Entry 7RHS (electron microscopy, 2.93 A resolution); this record covers chains C and D of the 4 polymer chains in the assembly.

# Chain C
Molecule: Cyclic nucleotide-gated cation channel alpha-3
Organism: Homo sapiens
UniProt: Q16281 (CNGA3_HUMAN); residue numbers follow UniProt; this construct covers 1-694
Sequence (706 residues; numbered -3 to 702; the number before each row is that of its first residue; numbers below 1 keep their minus sign (Gly-3 is residue -3)):
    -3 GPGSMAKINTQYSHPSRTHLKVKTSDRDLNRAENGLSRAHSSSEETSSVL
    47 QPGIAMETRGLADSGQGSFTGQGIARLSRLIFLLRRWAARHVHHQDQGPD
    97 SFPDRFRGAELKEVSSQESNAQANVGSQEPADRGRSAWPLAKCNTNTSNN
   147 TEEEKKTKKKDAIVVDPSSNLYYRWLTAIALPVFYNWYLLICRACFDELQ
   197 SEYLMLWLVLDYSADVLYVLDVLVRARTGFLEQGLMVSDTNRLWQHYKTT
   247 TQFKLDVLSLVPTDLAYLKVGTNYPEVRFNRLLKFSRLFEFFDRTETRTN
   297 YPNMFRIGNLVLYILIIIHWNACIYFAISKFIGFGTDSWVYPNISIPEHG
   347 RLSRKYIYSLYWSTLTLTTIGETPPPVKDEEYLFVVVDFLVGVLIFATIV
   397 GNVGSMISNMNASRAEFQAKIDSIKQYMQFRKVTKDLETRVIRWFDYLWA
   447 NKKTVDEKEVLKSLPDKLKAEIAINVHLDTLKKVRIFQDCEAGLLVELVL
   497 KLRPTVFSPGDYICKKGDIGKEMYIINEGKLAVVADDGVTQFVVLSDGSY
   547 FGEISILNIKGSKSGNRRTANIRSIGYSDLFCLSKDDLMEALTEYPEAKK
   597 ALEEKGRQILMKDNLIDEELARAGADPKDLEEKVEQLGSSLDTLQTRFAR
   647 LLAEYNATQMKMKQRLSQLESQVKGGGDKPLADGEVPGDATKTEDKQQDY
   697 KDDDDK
Not modelled in the structure: -3 to 157, 612-702
Differences from the reference sequence: expression tag (-3 to 0, 695-702)
Swiss-Prot annotation at these positions:
  - region: Thr365 to Glu368 (Selectivity filter)
  - binding site (3',5'-cyclic GMP): Gly548, Glu549, Ser551, Arg564, Thr565, Asp609
  - site (Central gate): Phe392, Val396
  - glycosylation: Asn339 (N-linked (GalNAc...) asparagine)
  - natural variant: Asp162 (D162V: In ACHM2), Pro163 (P163L: In ACHM2), Trp171 (W171C: In ACHM2), Tyr181 (Y181C: In ACHM2), Asn182 (N182Y: In ACHM2), Leu186 (L186F: In ACHM2), Cys191 (C191Y: In ACHM2), Glu194 (E194K: In ACHM2), Arg223 (R223Q: In ACHM2; R223W: In ACHM2), Thr224 (T224I: Found in patients with cone-rod dystrophy; T224R: In ACHM2), Glu228 (E228K: In ACHM2; uncertain significance), Phe249 (F249S: In ACHM2), 46 further natural variant entries in UniProt
Covalently attached groups: N-acetylglucosamine (NAG) linked to Asn339
What the authors report for this chain:
  - post-translational modification sites: Asn339
  - binding site for N-acetylglucosamine: Asn339

# Chain D
Molecule: Cyclic nucleotide-gated cation channel beta-3
Organism: Homo sapiens
UniProt: Q9NQW8 (CNGB3_HUMAN); residue numbers follow UniProt; this construct covers 2-809
Sequence (841 residues; each row starts with the number of its first residue; numbers below 1 keep their minus sign (Met-31 is residue -31)):
   -31 MGSWSHPQFEKGGGSGGGSGGSAWSHPQFEKGSFKSLTKVNKVKPIGENN
    19 ENEQSSRRNEEGSHPSNQSQQTTAQEENKGEEKSLKTKSTPVTSEEPHTN
    69 IQDKLSKKNSSGDLTTNPDPQNAAEPTGTVPEQKEMDPGKEGPNSPQNKP
   119 PAAPVINEYADAQLHNLVKRMRQRTALYKKKLVEGDLSSPEASPQTAKPT
   169 AVPPVKESDDKPTEHYYRLLWFKVKKMPLTEYLKRIKLPNSIDSYTDRLY
   219 LLWLLLVTLAYNWNCCFIPLRLVFPYQTADNIHYWLIADIICDIIYLYDM
   269 LFIQPRLQFVRGGDIIVDSNELRKHYRTSTKFQLDVASIIPFDICYLFFG
   319 FNPMFRANRMLKYTSFFEFNHHLESIMDKAYIYRVIRTTGYLLFILHINA
   369 CVYYWASNYEGIGTTRWVYDGEGNEYLRCYYWAVRTLITIGGLPEPQTLF
   419 EIVFQLLNFFSGVFVFSSLIGQMRDVIGAATANQNYFRACMDDTIAYMNN
   469 YSIPKLVQKRVRTWYEYTWDSQRMLDESDLLKTLPTTVQLALAIDVNFSI
   519 ISKVDLFKGCDTQMIYDMLLRLKSVLYLPGDFVCKKGEIGKEMYIIKHGE
   569 VQVLGGPDGTKVLVTLKAGSVFGEISLLAAGGGNRRTANVVAHGFANLLT
   619 LDKKTLQEILVHYPDSERILMKKARVLLKQKAKTAEATPPRKDLALLFPP
   669 KEETPKLFKTLLGGTGKASLARLLKLKREQAAQKKENSEGGEEEGKENED
   719 KQKENEDKQKENEDKGKENEDKDKGREPEEKPLDRPECTASPIAVEEEPH
   769 SVRRTVLPRGTSRQSLIISMAPSAEGGEEVLTIEVKEKAKQ
Not modelled in the structure: -31 to 205, 647-809
Differences from the reference sequence: initiating methionine (-31); expression tag (-30 to 1)
Swiss-Prot annotation at these positions:
  - region: Thr407 to Gly410 (Selectivity filter)
  - binding site (3',5'-cyclic GMP): Gly591, Glu592, Arg604, Thr605
  - site: Phe434 (Central gate), Ile438 (Central gate), Arg442 (Occludes the pore below the central gate)
  - natural variant: Gly107 (G107R: In ACHM3; uncertain significance), Lys148 (K148E: In ACHM3), Ser156 (S156F: In ACHM3), Glu199 (E199K: In ACHM3; uncertain significance), Pro309 (P309L: In ACHM3), Arg403 (R403Q: Found in macular degeneration; uncertain significance), Ser435 (S435F: In ACHM3), Met466 (M466T: In ACHM3; uncertain significance), Tyr469 (Y469D: In STGD1), Asp494 (D494N: In ACHM3; uncertain significance), Asp513 (D513Y: In ACHM3; uncertain significance), Phe525 (F525N: In ACHM3), 4 further natural variant entries in UniProt
Metal / ion sites: Na+ near Thr407 (its only coordinating residue here)
What the authors report for this chain:
  - contacts within the chain: Arg403-Gly409 (backbone contact), Tyr399-Arg403 (cation-pi contact)
  - disease-associated variants - R403Q (1.33-fold): increased binding to cGMP (citing earlier work)

# How chain C and chain D interact
Residue-residue contacts (91; chain C residue first):
  Leu306(C) - Phe432(D)  hydrophobic
  Val307(C) - Phe432(D)  hydrophobic
  Ile310(C) - Phe428(D)  hydrophobic
  Ile310(C) - Phe432(D)  hydrophobic
  Arg347(C) - Leu417(D)
  Ser349(C) - Leu417(D)
  Arg350(C) - Gln415(D)  hydrogen bond (side chain-backbone)
  Arg350(C) - Thr416(D)
  Arg350(C) - Leu417(D)
  Arg350(C) - Ile420(D)
  Ile353(C) - Leu417(D)  hydrophobic
  Ile353(C) - Ile420(D)  hydrophobic
  Ile353(C) - Val421(D)  hydrophobic
  Leu356(C) - Leu424(D)
  Tyr357(C) - Pro414(D)
  Tyr357(C) - Ile420(D)  hydrophobic
  Tyr357(C) - Gln423(D)
  Tyr357(C) - Leu424(D)  hydrophobic
  Thr360(C) - Leu424(D)
  Leu361(C) - Phe427(D)  hydrophobic
  Thr364(C) - Val431(D)
  Ile366(C) - Thr407(D)
  Ile366(C) - Phe427(D)  hydrophobic
  Glu368(C) - Ile408(D)
  Glu368(C) - Gly409(D)
  Glu368(C) - Gly410(D)  hydrogen bond (side chain-backbone)
  Phe392(C) - Val431(D)  hydrophobic
  Phe392(C) - Phe434(D)  hydrophobic
  Ile395(C) - Ser435(D)
  Val396(C) - Ser435(D)
  Val396(C) - Ile438(D)  hydrophobic
  Val396(C) - Arg442(D)  hydrogen bond (backbone-side chain)
  Val399(C) - Phe432(D)  hydrophobic
  Val399(C) - Ser435(D)
  Val399(C) - Ser436(D)
  Gly400(C) - Gly439(D)
  Ile403(C) - Ser436(D)
  Ile403(C) - Gly439(D)
  Ile403(C) - Gln440(D)
  Ser404(C) - Arg442(D)
  Ser404(C) - Asp443(D)
  Asn407(C) - Asp443(D)
  Ser419(C) - Met492(D)
  Ser419(C) - Leu498(D)
  Ile420(C) - Leu502(D)  hydrophobic
  Gln422(C) - Asn451(D)
  Gln422(C) - Arg491(D)
  Tyr423(C) - Glu495(D)
  Tyr423(C) - Leu498(D)  hydrophobic
  Tyr423(C) - Leu499(D)
  Tyr423(C) - Leu510(D)  hydrophobic
  Met424(C) - Leu510(D)  hydrophobic
  Phe426(C) - Ser489(D)
  Phe426(C) - Gln490(D)
  Phe426(C) - Glu495(D)
  Arg427(C) - Glu495(D)  salt bridge
  Arg427(C) - Val514(D)
  Arg427(C) - Ser542(D)
  Arg427(C) - Asn615(D)  hydrogen bond
  Val429(C) - Leu510(D)  hydrophobic
  Val429(C) - Asp513(D)
  Val429(C) - Val514(D)  hydrophobic
  Thr430(C) - Asp513(D)  hydrogen bond
  Leu433(C) - Ala509(D)
  Leu433(C) - Leu510(D)  hydrophobic
  Leu433(C) - Asp513(D)
  Val437(C) - Val506(D)  hydrophobic
  Ile438(C) - Tyr213(D)
  Arg439(C) - Asp211(D)  salt bridge
  Arg439(C) - Tyr213(D)
  Arg439(C) - Thr214(D)
  Trp440(C) - Thr505(D)
  Trp440(C) - Val506(D)  hydrophobic
  Phe441(C) - Leu502(D)  hydrophobic
  Asp442(C) - Tyr213(D)  hydrogen bond
  Tyr443(C) - Val278(D)  hydrophobic
  Asp452(C) - Thr501(D)
  Thr501(C) - Thr504(D)
  Val502(C) - Thr505(D)  hydrogen bond (backbone-side chain)
  Phe503(C) - Thr505(D)
  Asp507(C) - Thr505(D)
  Ile515(C) - Asp529(D)
  Ile515(C) - Tyr631(D)  hydrophobic
  Lys517(C) - Tyr631(D)  hydrogen bond
  Glu524(C) - Gly280(D)
  Gly525(C) - Gly280(D)
  Lys526(C) - Asp282(D)  salt bridge
  Gly572(C) - Gly281(D)
  Gly572(C) - Asp282(D)
  Tyr573(C) - Gly281(D)  hydrogen bond (backbone-backbone)
  Asp582(C) - His630(D)  salt bridge
Interface residues without a listed pair, chain C (61 interface residues in all): Ile314, Tyr354, Gly397, Ala411, Lys416, Lys421, Arg499, Asp514, Arg563
Interface residues without a listed pair, chain D (62 interface residues in all): Asp346, Arg352, Glu413, Ala447, Pro503, Gln531, Lys565, Leu617, Asp633
The authors on this interface:
  - specific contacts: Lys421(C)-Asp346(D), Arg439(C)-Asp211(D) (salt bridge), Arg439(C)-Tyr213(D) (cation-pi contact)

# Overview
Chain C and chain D form an interface of 61 and 62 residues respectively; the contacts include 9 hydrogen
bonds and 4 salt bridges. Among the polar pairs are Arg427(C)-Glu495(D), Arg439(C)-Asp211(D) and
Lys526(C)-Asp282(D). The authors report a contact between Lys421(C) and Asp346(D); a salt bridge between
Arg439(C) and Asp211(D); a cation-pi contact between Arg439(C) and Tyr213(D). The paper reports a binding site
for N-acetylglucosamine at Asn339(C); R403Q of chain D increases binding to cGMP.
Here chain C is Cyclic nucleotide-gated cation channel alpha-3 and chain D is Cyclic nucleotide-gated cation
channel beta-3, both from Homo sapiens. Entry 7RHS (Cryo-EM structure of apo-state of human CNGA3/CNGB3
channel) was determined by electron microscopy.
